Entry 1GU5 (X-ray diffraction, 2.10 A resolution); this record covers chains B and D of the 4 polymer chains in the assembly.

== Chain B ==
Protein: Caat/enhancer binding protein beta
From: Homo sapiens
Notes: fragment: bzip domain, residues 259-336
Reference sequence: P17676 (P17676); numbering as in UniProt (aligned over 259-336)
Chain sequence (78 residues; row label = number of the first residue in the row):
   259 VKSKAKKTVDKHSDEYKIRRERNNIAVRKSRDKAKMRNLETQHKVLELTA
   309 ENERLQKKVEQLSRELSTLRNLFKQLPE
Disordered / not traced: 259-267, 336

== Chain D ==
Molecule: 16-nt DNA strand
Sequence (16 nucleotides; row label = number of the first residue in the row):
   101 ATGATTGGCCAACACA

== Interface between chain B and chain D ==
Residue-residue contacts - 10 pairs, chain B then chain D:
  Lys-269(B) with DA111(D), salt bridge to the phosphate
  Tyr-274(B) with DC110(D), sugar contact; DA111(D), hydrogen bond to the phosphate
  Arg-278(B) with DC110(D), salt bridge to the phosphate; DA111(D), hydrogen bond to the base
  Asn-281(B) with DA111(D), hydrogen bond to the base; DA112(D), base contact
  Asn-282(B) with DC109(D), sugar contact; DC110(D), hydrogen bond to the phosphate
  Val-285(B) with DA111(D), base contact
Also at the interface, not in a pair above, chain B (7 interface residues in all): Arg-286

== Overview ==
7 residues of chain B and 4 residues of chain D are in contact; the contacts include 4 hydrogen bonds and 2
salt bridges. Polar pairs include Arg-278(B)/DA111(D), Asn-281(B)/DA111(D) and Tyr-274(B)/DA111(D).
Here chain B is Caat/enhancer binding protein beta (Homo sapiens) and chain D is a 16-nt DNA strand. Entry
1GU5 (Crystal structure of C/EBPBETA BZIP homodimer bound to a DNA fragment from the MIM-1 promoter) was
determined by X-ray diffraction.
